8XOC - chains A and B; structure by X-ray diffraction, 1.87 A resolution.

[Chain A (and B)]
Name: Glycosyltransferase family 25 protein
Organism: Aggregatibacter actinomycetemcomitans NUM4039
Notes: chain B of this document is another copy of the same molecule, construct and numbering; everything in this record applies to it too
Amino-acid sequence (251 residues; each row starts with the number of its first residue):
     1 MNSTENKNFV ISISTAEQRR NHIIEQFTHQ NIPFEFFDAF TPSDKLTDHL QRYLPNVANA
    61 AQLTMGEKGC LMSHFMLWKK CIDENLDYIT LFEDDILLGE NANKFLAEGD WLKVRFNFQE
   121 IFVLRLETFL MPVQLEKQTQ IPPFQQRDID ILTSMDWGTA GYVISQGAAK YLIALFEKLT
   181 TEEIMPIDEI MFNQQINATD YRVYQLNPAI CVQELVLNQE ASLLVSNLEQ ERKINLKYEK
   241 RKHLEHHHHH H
Unresolved in the structure: 1-4, 219-251
Metal / ion sites: Mg2+: Asp95, Gln213 (together with galactose-uridine-5'-diphosphate)
Residues lining bound ligands: galactose-uridine-5'-diphosphate (GDU): Ile11, Ser12, Ile13, Arg19, Ala39, Phe40, Thr41, Pro42, Gly66, Glu67, Gly69, Cys70, Ser73, Glu93, Asp94, Asp95, Asp156, Trp157, Gly158, Thr159, Pro186, Ile187, Asp188, Gln213

[Chain A / chain B interface]
Residue-residue contacts (90):
  Lys104(A) - Phe144(B)
  Lys104(A) - Gln145(B)
  Phe105(A) - Phe144(B)  hydrophobic
  Phe105(A) - Gln145(B)
  Phe105(A) - Arg147(B)
  Trp111(A) - Phe144(B)  hydrophobic
  Arg115(A) - Ile141(B)
  Arg115(A) - Pro142(B)  hydrogen bond (side chain-backbone)
  Arg115(A) - Pro143(B)  hydrogen bond (side chain-backbone)
  Arg115(A) - Phe144(B)
  Arg115(A) - Ile149(B)
  Phe116(A) - Ile141(B)  hydrophobic
  Phe129(A) - Pro132(B)
  Phe129(A) - Val133(B)  hydrogen bond (backbone-backbone)
  Phe129(A) - Leu135(B)  hydrophobic
  Leu130(A) - Met131(B)
  Leu130(A) - Pro132(B)
  Met131(A) - Met131(B)  hydrogen bond (backbone-backbone)
  Met131(A) - Val133(B)  hydrophobic
  Met131(A) - Met155(B)
  Met131(A) - Asp156(B)
  Met131(A) - Trp157(B)  hydrophobic
  Met131(A) - Phe192(B)  hydrophobic
  Pro132(A) - Phe192(B)
  Val133(A) - Trp157(B)  hydrophobic
  Val133(A) - Phe192(B)  hydrophobic
  Leu135(A) - Phe129(B)  hydrophobic
  Leu135(A) - Gln205(B)
  Leu135(A) - Asn207(B)
  Lys137(A) - Asn207(B)
  Ile141(A) - Arg115(B)
  Ile141(A) - Phe116(B)  hydrophobic
  Ile141(A) - Tyr204(B)  hydrophobic
  Pro142(A) - Arg115(B)  hydrogen bond (backbone-side chain)
  Pro143(A) - Arg115(B)  hydrogen bond (backbone-side chain)
  Phe144(A) - Lys104(B)
  Phe144(A) - Phe105(B)  hydrophobic
  Phe144(A) - Trp111(B)  hydrophobic
  Phe144(A) - Arg115(B)
  Gln145(A) - Lys104(B)
  Gln145(A) - Phe105(B)
  Arg147(A) - Phe105(B)
  Arg147(A) - Asn207(B)
  Arg147(A) - Pro208(B)  hydrogen bond (side chain-backbone)
  Arg147(A) - Ala209(B)  hydrogen bond (side chain-backbone)
  Arg147(A) - Ile210(B)
  Asp148(A) - Gln205(B)
  Asp148(A) - Leu206(B)
  Asp148(A) - Asn207(B)  hydrogen bond (backbone-backbone)
  Ile149(A) - Arg115(B)
  Ile149(A) - Tyr204(B)  hydrophobic
  Ile149(A) - Gln205(B)
  Asp150(A) - Tyr204(B)
  Asp150(A) - Gln205(B)  hydrogen bond (backbone-backbone)
  Asp150(A) - Asn207(B)  hydrogen bond
  Ile151(A) - Val203(B)
  Ile151(A) - Tyr204(B)  hydrophobic
  Leu152(A) - Arg125(B)
  Leu152(A) - Trp157(B)  hydrophobic
  Leu152(A) - Gln195(B)
  Leu152(A) - Val203(B)  hydrogen bond (backbone-backbone)
  Thr153(A) - Gln195(B)
  Ser154(A) - Phe192(B)  hydrogen bond (side chain-backbone)
  Ser154(A) - Gln195(B)  hydrogen bond (backbone-backbone)
  Trp157(A) - Val133(B)  hydrophobic
  Trp157(A) - Met155(B)  hydrophobic
  Asn193(A) - Glu189(B)  hydrogen bond
  Ile196(A) - Leu152(B)  hydrophobic
  Ile196(A) - Thr153(B)
  Ile196(A) - Ser154(B)
  Ile196(A) - Met155(B)  hydrophobic
  Arg202(A) - Gln140(B)
  Arg202(A) - Ile151(B)
  Val203(A) - Ile151(B)
  Val203(A) - Leu152(B)  hydrogen bond (backbone-backbone)
  Tyr204(A) - Ile141(B)
  Tyr204(A) - Ile149(B)  hydrophobic
  Tyr204(A) - Asp150(B)
  Gln205(A) - Leu135(B)
  Gln205(A) - Asp148(B)
  Gln205(A) - Ile149(B)
  Gln205(A) - Asp150(B)  hydrogen bond (backbone-backbone)
  Leu206(A) - Asp148(B)
  Asn207(A) - Leu135(B)
  Asn207(A) - Arg147(B)
  Asn207(A) - Asp148(B)  hydrogen bond (backbone-backbone)
  Asn207(A) - Asp150(B)  hydrogen bond
  Pro208(A) - Arg147(B)  hydrogen bond (backbone-side chain)
  Ala209(A) - Arg147(B)  hydrogen bond (backbone-side chain)
  Ile210(A) - Arg147(B)
Also at the interface, not in a pair above, chain A (41 interface residues in all): Leu124, Gln146, Met155, Phe192
Also at the interface, not in a pair above, chain B (45 interface residues in all): Leu124, Leu130, Lys137, Gln146, Ile196, Asn197

[In short]
41 residues of chain A face 45 of chain B across their interface; the contacts include 21 hydrogen bonds.
Polar pairs include Arg115(A)-Pro142(B), Arg115(A)-Pro143(B) and Arg147(A)-Pro208(B). Chain A binds
galactose-uridine-5'-diphosphate. The Mg2+ site is built by Asp95(A) and Gln213(A).
Both chains are Glycosyltransferase family 25 protein (Aggregatibacter actinomycetemcomitans NUM4039). Entry
8XOC (beta-1,4-galacosyltransferase) was determined by X-ray diffraction, deposited together with 8XC8, 8XGX,
8XKD and 8XLZ.
